Entry 7FFE (electron microscopy, 3.50 A resolution); this record covers chains C and F of the 16 polymer chains in the assembly.

Chain C:
Name: Spike glycoprotein E1
Source organism: Venezuelan equine encephalitis virus (strain TC-83)
UniProt: P05674 (POLS_EEVV8); residues 1-442 here correspond to UniProt positions 813-1254 (UniProt number = residue number + 812)
Amino-acid sequence (442 residues; row label = number of the first residue in the row):
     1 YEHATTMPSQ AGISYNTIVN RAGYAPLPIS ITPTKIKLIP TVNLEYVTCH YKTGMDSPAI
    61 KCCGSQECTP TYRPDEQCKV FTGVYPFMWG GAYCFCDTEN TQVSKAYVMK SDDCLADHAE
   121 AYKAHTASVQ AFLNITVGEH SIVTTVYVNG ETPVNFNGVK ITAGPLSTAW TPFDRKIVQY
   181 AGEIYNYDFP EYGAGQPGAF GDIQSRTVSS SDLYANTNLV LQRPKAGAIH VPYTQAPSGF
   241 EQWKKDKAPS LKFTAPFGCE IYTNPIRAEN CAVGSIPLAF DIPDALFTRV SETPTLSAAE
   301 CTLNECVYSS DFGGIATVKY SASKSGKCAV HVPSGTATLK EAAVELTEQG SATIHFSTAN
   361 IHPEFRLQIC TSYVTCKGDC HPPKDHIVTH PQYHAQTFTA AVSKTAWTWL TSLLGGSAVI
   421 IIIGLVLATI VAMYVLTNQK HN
Disulfides: Cys-62/Cys-94, Cys-63/Cys-96, Cys-259/Cys-271, Cys-301/Cys-376, Cys-306/Cys-380, Cys-328/Cys-370

Chain F:
Name: Capsid protein
Source organism: Venezuelan equine encephalitis virus (strain TC-83)
Notes: EC 3.4.21.90
UniProt: P05674 (POLS_EEVV8); numbering as in UniProt (aligned over 1-275)
Amino-acid sequence (275 residues; row label = number of the first residue in the row):
     1 MFPFQPMYPM QPMPYRNPFA APRRPWFPRT DPFLAMQVQE LTRSMANLTF KQRRDAPPEG
    61 PSANKPKKEA SQKQKGGGQG KKKKNQGKKK AKTGPPNPKA QNGNKKKTNK KPGKRQRMVM
   121 KLESDKTFPI MLEGKINGYA CVVGGKLFRP MHVEGKIDND VLAALKTKKA SKYDLEYADV
   181 PQNMRADTFK YTHEKPQGYY SWHHGAVQYE NGRFTVPKGV GAKGDSGRPI LDNQGRVVAI
   241 VLGGVNEGSR TALSVVMWNE KGVTVKYTPE NCEQW
Not modelled in the structure: 1-112
Differences from the reference sequence: engineered mutation Asn-64 (Lys in P05674)

Chain C / chain F interface:
Residue-residue contacts - 8 pairs, chain C then chain F:
  Asn-438(C) with Asn-259(F)
  Gln-439(C) with Tyr-173(F), hydrogen bond
  His-441(C) with Asn-259(F); Lys-261(F)
  Asn-442(C) with Gly-212(F); Met-257(F); Trp-258(F); Asn-259(F)
Also at the interface, not in a pair above, chain F (9 interface residues in all): Val-263, Thr-264, Val-265

In short:
The interface between chain C and chain F involves 4 residues on one side and 9 on the other; the contacts
include 1 hydrogen bond. Its one hydrogen-bonded contact is Gln-439(C)/Tyr-173(F).
Here chain C is Spike glycoprotein E1 and chain F is Capsid protein, both from Venezuelan equine encephalitis
virus (strain TC-83). Entry 7FFE (Cryo-EM structure of VEEV VLP) was determined by electron microscopy
together with 7FFF, 7FFL, 7FFN, 7FFO and 7FFQ from the same study.
